Entry 3DYQ (X-ray diffraction, 2.50 A resolution); this record covers chains A and B.

# Chain A (and B)
Protein: High affinity cGMP-specific 3', 5'-cyclic phosphodiesterase 9A
Source organism: Homo sapiens
Notes: EC 3.1.4.35; fragment: Catalytic domain; chain B of this document is another copy of the same molecule, construct and numbering; everything in this record applies to it too
Reference sequence: O76083 (PDE9A_HUMAN); residues 182-506 here correspond to UniProt positions 242-566 (UniProt number = residue number + 60)
Chain sequence (329 residues; numbered 178 to 506; the number before each row is that of its first residue):
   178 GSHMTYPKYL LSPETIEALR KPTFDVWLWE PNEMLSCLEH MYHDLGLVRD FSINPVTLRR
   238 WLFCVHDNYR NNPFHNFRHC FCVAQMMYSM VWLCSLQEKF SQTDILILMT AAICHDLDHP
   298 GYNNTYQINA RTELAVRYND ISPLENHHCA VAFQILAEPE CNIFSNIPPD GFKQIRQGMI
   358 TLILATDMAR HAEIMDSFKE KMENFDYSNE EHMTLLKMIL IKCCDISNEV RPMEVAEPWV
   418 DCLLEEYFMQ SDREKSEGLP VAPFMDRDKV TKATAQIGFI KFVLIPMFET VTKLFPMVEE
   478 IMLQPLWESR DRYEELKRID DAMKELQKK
Not modelled in the structure: 506
Construct notes: expression tag (178-181)
Ion coordination: Na+ site 1: H256, H292, D293, D402 (together with cyclic guanosine monophosphate); Na+ site 2: D293 (together with cyclic guanosine monophosphate)
Small-molecule neighbours: cyclic guanosine monophosphate (PCG): F251, H252, H256, D293, T363, M365, D402, I403, E406, L420, Y424, A452, Q453, F456
Curated features (UniProtKB/Swiss-Prot):
  - active site: H252 (Proton donor)
  - binding site (3',5'-cyclic GMP): H252 to H256, D293, D402, Y424, A452, Q453
  - binding site (Zn(2+)): H256, H292, D293, D402
  - binding site (Mg(2+)): D293
  - modified residue: S319 (Phosphoserine)
Reported in the primary citation:
  - catalytic residues: H252
  - catalytic residues: E423 (proposed by the authors, not directly observed)
  - mutagenesis - H252A: abolished catalytic activity
  - mutagenesis - H296A: decreased catalytic activity
  - specificity-determining residues: E406 (proposed by the authors, not directly observed)

# Chain A / chain B interface
Residue-residue contacts (31):
  N306(A) with K350(B)
  R308(A) with F349(B)
  A312(A) with R353(B), hydrogen bond (backbone-side chain)
  V313(A) with A327(B); Q331(B); R353(B)
  R314(A) with R314(B); Y315(B), hydrogen bond (backbone-side chain); A327(B)
  Y315(A) with R314(B), hydrogen bond (side chain-backbone); Y315(B), hydrophobic
  N316(A) with N323(B), hydrogen bond; C326(B), hydrogen bond; A327(B), hydrogen bond (side chain-backbone); R353(B); I357(B)
  D317(A) with R353(B), salt bridge
  I318(A) with L361(B), hydrophobic
  N323(A) with N316(B), hydrogen bond
  C326(A) with N316(B), hydrogen bond
  A327(A) with V313(B); R314(B); N316(B), hydrogen bond (backbone-side chain)
  Q331(A) with V313(B)
  F349(A) with R308(B)
  R353(A) with A312(B), hydrogen bond (side chain-backbone); V313(B); N316(B); D317(B), salt bridge
  I357(A) with N316(B)
  L361(A) with I318(B), hydrophobic
Also at the interface, not in a pair above, chain A (19 interface residues in all): F330, P346
Also at the interface, not in a pair above, chain B (19 interface residues in all): F330, P346

# In short
The chain A/chain B interface involves 19 residues from each chain; the contacts include 10 hydrogen bonds and
2 salt bridges. Polar pairs include D317(A)-R353(B), A312(A)-R353(B) and R314(A)-Y315(B). Ligands of chain A:
cyclic guanosine monophosphate. The paper reports catalytic residues H252(A) and E423(A); H252A of chain A
abolishes catalytic activity.
Chain A and chain B are both High affinity cGMP-specific 3', 5'-cyclic phosphodiesterase 9A (Homo sapiens);
the structure, human phosphodiestrase 9 (inhibited by omitting divalent cation) in complex with cGMP, was
determined by X-ray diffraction together with 3DY8, 3DYL, 3DYN and 3DYS from the same study.
